8FR6 - chains A and C of the 12 polymer chains in the assembly; structure by electron microscopy, 2.50 A resolution.

# Chain A
Protein: Envelope glycoprotein gp41
Organism: Human immunodeficiency virus 1
Reference sequence: Q2N0S7 (Q2N0S7_9HIV1); residues 512-664 here correspond to UniProt positions 509-661 (UniProt number = residue number - 3)
Sequence (153 residues; numbered 512 to 664; the number before each row is that of its first residue):
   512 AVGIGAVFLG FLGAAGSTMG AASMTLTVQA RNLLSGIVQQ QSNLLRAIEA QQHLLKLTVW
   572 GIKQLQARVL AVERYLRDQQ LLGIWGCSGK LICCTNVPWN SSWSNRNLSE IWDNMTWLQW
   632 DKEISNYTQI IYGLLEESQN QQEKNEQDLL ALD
Disordered / not traced: 548-568
Disulfide bonds: Cys598-Cys604
Covalently attached groups: N-acetylglucosamine (NAG) linked to Asn611, Asn618, Asn637
Construct notes: engineered mutation Cys605 (Thr602 in Q2N0S7)

# Chain C
Protein: Envelope glycoprotein gp120
Organism: Human immunodeficiency virus 1
Reference sequence: Q2N0S6 (Q2N0S6_9HIV1); the construct lacks a stretch of the UniProt sequence and is renumbered around it, so the offset changes along the chain: 31-141 = UniProt 30-140; 150-185 = UniProt 141-176; 187-309 = UniProt 186-308; 312-321 = UniProt 309-318; 2 more segments
Sequence (473 residues; each row starts with the number of its first residue; note: 12 numbers in that range are skipped by the numbering (no residue carries them; nothing is unmodelled there); a row labelled like 185A-185I holds insertion residues (185A, then the next letters in order)):
    31 AENLWVTVYY GVPVWKDAET TLFCASDAKA YETEKHNVWA THACVPTDPN PQEIHLENVT
    91 EEFNMWKNNM VEQMHTDIIS LWDQSLKPCV KLTPLCVTLQ CTNVTNNITD D
   150 MRGELKNCSF NMTTELRDKK QKVYSLFYRL DVVQIN
185A-185I ENQGNRSNN
   187 SNKEYRLINC NTSACTQACP KVSFEPIPIH YCAPAGFAIL KCKDKKFNGT GPCPSVSTVQ
   247 CTHGIKPVVS TQLLLNGSLA EEEVMIRSEN ITNNAKNILV QFNTPVQINC TRPNNNTRKS
   307 IRI
   312 GPGQAFYATG
  321A D
   322 IIGDIRQAHC NVSKATWNET LGKVVKQLRK HFGNNTIIRF ANSSGGDLEV TTHSFNCGGE
   382 FFYCNTSGLF NSTWISN
   400 TSVQGSNSTG SNDSITLPCR IKQIINMWQR IGQCMYAPPI QGVIRCVSNI TGLILTRDGG
   460 STNSTTETFR PGGGDMRDNW RSELYKYKVV KIEPLGVAPT RCKRRV
Disordered / not traced: 185A-185I, 400-410
Disulfide bonds: Cys54-Cys74, Cys119-Cys205, Cys126-Cys196, Cys131-Cys157, Cys201-Cys433, Cys218-Cys247, Cys228-Cys239, Cys296-Cys331, Cys378-Cys445, Cys385-Cys418
Covalently attached groups: N-acetylglucosamine (NAG) linked to Asn88, Asn133, Asn137, Asn156, Asn160, Asn197, Asn234, Asn262, Asn276, Asn295, Asn301, Asn332, Asn339, Asn355, Asn363, Asn386, Asn392, Asn448
Construct notes: engineered mutation Cys201 (Ile200 in Q2N0S6), Asn332 (Thr330 in Q2N0S6), Cys433 (Ala430 in Q2N0S6), Cys501 (Ala498 in Q2N0S6)

# Chain A / chain C interface
Cross-chain cystine bridges: Cys605(A)-Cys501(C)
Residue-residue contacts - 100 pairs, chain A then chain C:
  Val518(A) - Ile84(C)  hydrophobic
  Phe522(A) - Ile84(C)
  Phe522(A) - Ala224(C)  hydrophobic
  Phe522(A) - Thr244(C)
  Phe522(A) - Ile491(C)  hydrophobic
  Leu523(A) - Trp45(C)  hydrophobic
  Leu523(A) - Leu86(C)
  Leu523(A) - Ala224(C)  hydrophobic
  Gly524(A) - Ile84(C)
  Ala526(A) - Pro43(C)  hydrophobic
  Ala526(A) - Trp45(C)  hydrophobic
  Gly527(A) - Glu87(C)
  Gly527(A) - Val89(C)
  Ala533(A) - Pro43(C)  hydrophobic
  Ser534(A) - Tyr39(C)
  Leu537(A) - Tyr39(C)  hydrophobic
  Leu537(A) - Tyr40(C)
  Leu537(A) - Gly41(C)
  Leu537(A) - Val42(C)
  Gln540(A) - Gly41(C)  hydrogen bond (side chain-backbone)
  Asn543(A) - Ala221(C)
  Asn543(A) - Gly222(C)
  Leu544(A) - Tyr40(C)
  Leu544(A) - Ala221(C)
  Leu544(A) - Pro493(C)  hydrophobic
  Ser546(A) - Ala221(C)
  Trp571(A) - Cys54(C)  hydrophobic
  Trp571(A) - Thr71(C)
  Trp571(A) - Ala73(C)  hydrophobic
  Trp571(A) - Asp107(C)
  Trp571(A) - Ser110(C)  hydrogen bond
  Lys574(A) - Thr51(C)
  Gln575(A) - Thr51(C)  hydrogen bond (side chain-backbone)
  Gln575(A) - Phe53(C)
  Arg585(A) - Phe223(C)
  Arg585(A) - Lys490(C)
  Tyr586(A) - Tyr40(C)
  Asp589(A) - Tyr40(C)  hydrogen bond
  Asp589(A) - Pro493(C)
  Gln590(A) - Tyr40(C)
  Leu593(A) - Val38(C)  hydrophobic
  Leu593(A) - Tyr40(C)  hydrophobic
  Leu593(A) - Leu494(C)  hydrophobic
  Trp596(A) - Val38(C)  hydrophobic
  Trp596(A) - Leu494(C)  hydrophobic
  Trp596(A) - Arg503(C)  hydrogen bond (backbone-side chain)
  Gly597(A) - Arg503(C)
  Cys598(A) - Arg503(C)
  Leu602(A) - Val38(C)
  Leu602(A) - Tyr39(C)
  Leu602(A) - Tyr40(C)  hydrogen bond (backbone-backbone)
  Ile603(A) - Thr37(C)
  Ile603(A) - Val38(C)
  Ile603(A) - Tyr39(C)  hydrophobic
  Cys604(A) - Thr37(C)
  Cys604(A) - Val38(C)  hydrogen bond (backbone-backbone)
  Cys604(A) - Arg503(C)  hydrogen bond
  Cys605(A) - Cys501(C)  disulfide
  Cys605(A) - Arg503(C)  hydrogen bond (backbone-side chain)
  Thr606(A) - Val36(C)  hydrogen bond (side chain-backbone)
  Thr606(A) - Lys502(C)
  Thr606(A) - Arg503(C)  hydrogen bond (backbone-backbone)
  Asn607(A) - Trp35(C)
  Asn607(A) - Lys502(C)  hydrogen bond
  Asn607(A) - Arg503(C)  hydrogen bond (side chain-backbone)
  Asn607(A) - Arg504(C)  hydrogen bond (side chain-backbone)
  Val608(A) - Trp35(C)
  Val608(A) - Val36(C)  hydrogen bond (backbone-backbone)
  Pro609(A) - Leu34(C)
  Pro609(A) - Trp35(C)
  Trp610(A) - Leu34(C)  hydrogen bond (backbone-backbone)
  Trp610(A) - Trp35(C)
  Trp610(A) - Val36(C)  hydrophobic
  Trp610(A) - Pro498(C)  hydrophobic
  Trp614(A) - Val36(C)  hydrophobic
  Leu619(A) - Leu34(C)  hydrophobic
  Leu619(A) - Pro498(C)
  Leu619(A) - Arg500(C)
  Ile622(A) - Pro498(C)  hydrophobic
  Trp623(A) - Tyr39(C)
  Trp623(A) - Ala497(C)  hydrophobic
  Trp623(A) - Pro498(C)  hydrogen bond (side chain-backbone)
  Trp623(A) - Thr499(C)
  Trp628(A) - Tyr39(C)  hydrophobic
  Trp628(A) - Val42(C)  hydrophobic
  Trp628(A) - Pro43(C)
  Trp628(A) - Ala497(C)  hydrophobic
  Leu629(A) - Val44(C)  hydrophobic
  Leu629(A) - Trp45(C)  hydrophobic
  Trp631(A) - Val496(C)  hydrogen bond (side chain-backbone)
  Trp631(A) - Ala497(C)
  Trp631(A) - Pro498(C)
  Asp632(A) - Val44(C)
  Ile635(A) - Val496(C)
  Ile642(A) - Val36(C)  hydrophobic
  Ile642(A) - Val496(C)  hydrophobic
  Tyr643(A) - Leu494(C)
  Leu646(A) - Val38(C)  hydrophobic
  Gln650(A) - Arg503(C)  hydrogen bond
  Gln653(A) - Arg503(C)  hydrogen bond
Interface residues without a listed pair, chain A (54 interface residues in all): Gly521, Ala525, Met530, Thr536, Ala541, Ala582, Leu592
Interface residues without a listed pair, chain C (45 interface residues in all): Leu52, Asn88, Leu111, Gly495

# In short
The interface between chain A and chain C involves 54 residues on one side and 45 on the other; the contacts
include 1 disulfide bond and 20 hydrogen bonds. Polar contacts include Gln540(A)-Gly41(C), Trp571(A)-Ser110(C)
and Gln575(A)-Thr51(C). N-acetylglucosamine is covalently linked to Asn611(A), Asn618(A) and Asn637(A).
Chain A is Envelope glycoprotein gp41 and chain C is Envelope glycoprotein gp120, both from Human
immunodeficiency virus 1; the structure, Antibody vFP53.02 in complex with HIV-1 envelope trimer BG505
DS-SOSIP, was determined by electron microscopy together with 8G85, 8G9X, 8G9Y and 8GAS from the same study.
